Entry 6P50 (X-ray diffraction, 2.90 A resolution); this record covers chains C and H of the 3 polymer chains in the assembly.

# Chain C
Protein: Interleukin-7 receptor subunit alpha
From: Homo sapiens
UniProt: P16871 (IL7RA_HUMAN); residues 1-219 here correspond to UniProt positions 21-239 (UniProt number = residue number + 20)
Amino-acid sequence (223 residues; numbered -3 to 219; the number before each row is that of its first residue; numbers below 1 keep their minus sign (Gly-3 is residue -3)):
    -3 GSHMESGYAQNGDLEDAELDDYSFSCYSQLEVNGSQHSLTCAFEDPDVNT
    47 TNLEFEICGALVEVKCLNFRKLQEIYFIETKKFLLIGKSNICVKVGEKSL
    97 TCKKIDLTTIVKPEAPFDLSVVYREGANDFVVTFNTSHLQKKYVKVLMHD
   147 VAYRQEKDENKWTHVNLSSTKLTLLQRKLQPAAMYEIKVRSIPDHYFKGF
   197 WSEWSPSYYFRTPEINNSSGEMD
Unresolved in the structure: -3 to 16, 29-31, 110-219
Construct notes: expression tag (-3 to 0); conflict Thr46 (Ile66 in P16871)
Disulfides: Cys22-Cys37, Cys54-Cys62, Cys88-Cys98
Covalent attachments: N-acetylglucosamine (NAG) linked to Asn45
UniProt features mapped onto this chain:
  - motif: Trp197 to Ser201 (WSXWS motif)
  - glycosylation (N-linked (GlcNAc...) asparagine): Asn29, Asn45, Asn131, Asn162, Asn212, Asn213

# Chain H
Protein: anti-IL-7R 4A10 Fab heavy chain
From: Mus musculus
Notes: antibody fragment or engineered binder
Amino-acid sequence (225 residues; numbered 1 to 225; the number before each row is that of its first residue):
     1 QVQLQQPGAELVMPGASVKLSCKASGYTFTSYWMHWVKQRPGEGLEWIGE
    51 IDPSDSYTNDNQKFKGKATLTVDKSSSTAYMQLSSLTSEDSAVYYCARRL
   101 YSNSYYYAMDYWGQGTSVTVSSAKTTPPSVYPLAPGSAAQTNSMVTLGCL
   151 VKGYFPEPVTVTWNSGSLSSGVHTFPAVLQSDLYTLSSSVTVPSSTWPSQ
   201 TVTCNVAHPASSTKVDKKIVPRDCG
Unresolved in the structure: 139-140, 224-225
Disulfides: Cys22-Cys96, Cys149-Cys204

# Interface between chain C and chain H
Contacting residue pairs (23; chain C residue first):
  Glu52(C) - Asn103(H)  hydrogen bond
  Cys54(C) - Asn103(H)
  Gly55(C) - Tyr105(H)
  Lys61(C) - Ser104(H)
  Lys61(C) - Tyr106(H)  hydrogen bond (side chain-backbone)
  Cys62(C) - Ser104(H)
  Lys84(C) - Tyr57(H)
  Lys84(C) - Tyr105(H)  hydrogen bond (backbone-side chain)
  Ser85(C) - Tyr105(H)
  Asn86(C) - Asn103(H)  hydrogen bond (side chain-backbone)
  Asn86(C) - Tyr105(H)
  Cys88(C) - Asn103(H)
  Lys90(C) - Asn103(H)
  Glu93(C) - Tyr101(H)
  Lys94(C) - Tyr32(H)
  Lys94(C) - Tyr101(H)
  Ser95(C) - Tyr101(H)  hydrogen bond (backbone-side chain)
  Ser95(C) - Asn103(H)  hydrogen bond
  Cys98(C) - Asn103(H)
  Lys100(C) - Trp33(H)
  Lys100(C) - Asp52(H)  salt bridge
  Lys100(C) - Asp55(H)
  Lys100(C) - Tyr57(H)
Also at the interface, not in a pair above, chain H (11 interface residues in all): Tyr107

# Summary
15 residues of chain C face 11 of chain H across their interface; the contacts include 6 hydrogen bonds and 1
salt bridge. Among the polar pairs are Lys100(C)-Asp52(H), Glu52(C)-Asn103(H) and Lys61(C)-Tyr106(H).
Covalently linked N-acetylglucosamine: at Asn45(C).
Here chain C is Interleukin-7 receptor subunit alpha (Homo sapiens) and chain H is anti-IL-7R 4A10 Fab heavy
chain (Mus musculus). Entry 6P50 (Crystal Structure of a Complex of human IL-7Ralpha with an anti-IL-7Ralpha
Fab 4A10) was determined by X-ray diffraction, deposited together with 6P4Y.
